PDB entry 6TDW | electron microscopy, 3.80 A resolution | chains B and C of the 7 polymer chains in the assembly

[Chain B]
Protein: ATPTB3
Organism: Euglena gracilis
Sequence (338 residues; numbered 1 to 338; the number before each row is that of its first residue):
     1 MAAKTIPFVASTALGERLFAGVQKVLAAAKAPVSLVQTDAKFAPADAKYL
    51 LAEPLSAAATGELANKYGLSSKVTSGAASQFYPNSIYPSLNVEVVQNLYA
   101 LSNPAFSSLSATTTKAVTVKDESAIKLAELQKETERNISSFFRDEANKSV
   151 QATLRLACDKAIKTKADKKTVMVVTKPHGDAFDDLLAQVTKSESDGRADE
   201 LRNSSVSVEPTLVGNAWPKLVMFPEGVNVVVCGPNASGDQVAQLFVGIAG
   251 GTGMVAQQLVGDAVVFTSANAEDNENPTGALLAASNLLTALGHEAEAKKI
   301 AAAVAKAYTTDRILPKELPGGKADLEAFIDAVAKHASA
Disordered / not traced: 1-2, 109-116, 338

[Chain C]
Protein: ATPTB4
Organism: Euglena gracilis
Sequence (169 residues; numbered 1 to 169; the number before each row is that of its first residue):
     1 MFRGFRPVLAADAVKFQTLYNVLTGKQHLKDQVPVKDCNLTAIFGASWKA
    51 DLNKWFDSEYAPKLPAAERDSAKKSLDLYLKRVDLTRYTREELTTYGILA
   101 CGPGKVDALTEKHLLETGKARLEELTAGLGNKDEGVNAFRKEVEQEGKYA
   151 NWPAEKSKALADKVIAASP
Disordered / not traced: 1-11, 169

[How chain B and chain C interact]
Pairs across the interface (42):
  Tyr82(B) with Gly102(C); Pro103(C); Gly104(C), hydrogen bond (side chain-backbone)
  Ile86(B) with Leu78(C); Lys81(C); Arg82(C), hydrogen bond (backbone-side chain)
  Tyr87(B) with Arg82(C); Leu85(C)
  Val213(B) with Arg90(C)
  Gly214(B) with Pro34(C)
  Asn215(B) with Gln32(C), hydrogen bond (side chain-backbone); Pro34(C)
  Trp217(B) with Lys36(C); Tyr88(C); Arg90(C); Leu93(C), hydrophobic
  Pro218(B) with Pro34(C), hydrophobic; Val35(C)
  Val221(B) with Arg82(C); Thr86(C)
  Met222(B) with Val35(C); Tyr79(C); Arg82(C), hydrogen bond (backbone-side chain); Val83(C), hydrophobic; Thr86(C), hydrogen bond
  Phe223(B) with Tyr79(C)
  Pro224(B) with Arg82(C)
  Gln240(B) with Arg90(C), hydrogen bond; Glu91(C), hydrogen bond; Thr94(C), hydrogen bond (backbone-side chain)
  Gln243(B) with Thr94(C)
  Leu244(B) with Thr94(C)
  Gly247(B) with Leu99(C)
  Ile248(B) with Leu99(C)
  Gly250(B) with Cys101(C)
  Gly251(B) with Ala100(C); Cys101(C)
  Thr252(B) with Ala100(C), hydrogen bond (backbone-backbone)
  Glu317(B) with Cys101(C), hydrogen bond (backbone-side chain); Lys105(C), hydrogen bond (backbone-side chain)
  Leu318(B) with Lys105(C), hydrogen bond (backbone-side chain)
  Pro319(B) with Lys105(C)
Interface residues without a listed pair, chain B (27 interface residues in all): Ser85, Pro88, Lys316, Lys322
Interface residues without a listed pair, chain C (28 interface residues in all): Val22, Leu23, Gly25, Val33, Thr95

[In short]
Chain B and chain C form an interface of 27 and 28 residues respectively; the contacts include 12 hydrogen
bonds. Among the polar pairs are Tyr82(B)-Gly104(C), Ile86(B)-Arg82(C) and Asn215(B)-Gln32(C).
Here chain B is ATPTB3 and chain C is ATPTB4, both from Euglena gracilis. Entry 6TDW (Cryo-EM structure of
Euglena gracilis mitochondrial ATP synthase, peripheral stalk, rotational state 1) was determined by electron
microscopy (same publication as 6TDU, 6TDV, 6TDX, 6TDY, 6TDZ and 6TE0).
